6XH7 - chains H and 1 of the 10 polymer chains in the assembly; structure by electron microscopy, 3.90 A resolution.

# Chain H
Molecule: HTH-type transcriptional regulator CueR
From: Escherichia coli
UniProtKB: P0A9G4 (CUER_ECOLI); residues 1-135 here = UniProt positions 1-135
Chain sequence (143 residues; each row starts with the number of its first residue):
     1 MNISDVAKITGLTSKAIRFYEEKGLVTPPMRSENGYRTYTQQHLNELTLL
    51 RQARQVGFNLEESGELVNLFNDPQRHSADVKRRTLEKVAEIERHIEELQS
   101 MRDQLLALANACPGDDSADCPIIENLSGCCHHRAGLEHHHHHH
Unresolved in the structure: 131-143
Sequence notes: expression tag (136-143)
Ion coordination: Cu ion: Cys-112, Cys-120
Reported in the primary citation:
  - mutagenesis - S32A/E33A/T38A: decreased binding to RNAP holoenzyme

# Chain 1
Molecule: Nontemplate strand DNA
Sequence (54 nucleotides; row label = number of the first residue in the row):
    35 GCCTTGACCTTCCCCTTGCTGGAAGGTTTAACCTGTGTGCAGTCTGACGC
    85 GGCG

# Interface between chain H and chain 1
Contacting residue pairs (14):
  Asn-2(H) / DC43(1)  phosphate contact
  Ile-3(H) / DC43(1)  phosphate contact
  Ile-3(H) / DT44(1)  phosphate contact
  Ser-4(H) / DC42(1)  phosphate contact
  Ser-4(H) / DC43(1)  hydrogen bond to the phosphate
  Arg-18(H) / DC43(1)  sugar contact
  Arg-18(H) / DT44(1)  salt bridge to the phosphate
  Arg-18(H) / DT45(1)  base contact
  Arg-31(H) / DT45(1)  salt bridge to the phosphate
  Gly-35(H) / DT44(1)  sugar contact
  Tyr-36(H) / DC43(1)  hydrogen bond to the sugar
  Tyr-36(H) / DT44(1)  phosphate contact
  Arg-37(H) / DT44(1)  salt bridge to the phosphate
  Arg-37(H) / DT45(1)  salt bridge to the phosphate

# Overview
Chain H and chain 1 form an interface of 8 and 4 residues respectively, with 2 hydrogen bonds and 4 salt
bridges. Polar contacts include Tyr-36(H)/DC43(1), Ser-4(H)/DC43(1) and Arg-18(H)/DT44(1). Cys-112(H) and
Cys-120(H) form the Cu ion site. The paper reports that S32A/E33A/T38A of chain H reduce binding to RNAP
holoenzyme.
Here chain H is HTH-type transcriptional regulator CueR (Escherichia coli) and chain 1 is Nontemplate strand
DNA. Entry 6XH7 (CueR-TAC without RNA) was determined by electron microscopy (same publication as 6XH8).
